Entry 5TOK (X-ray diffraction, 3.80 A resolution); this record covers chains B and C of the 6 polymer chains in the assembly.

== Chain B (and C) ==
Protein: Fusion glycoprotein F0, Fibritin chimera
Organism: Human respiratory syncytial virus
Notes: chain C of this document is another copy of the same molecule, construct and numbering; everything in this record applies to it too
Reference sequence: P03420 (FUS_HRSVA); numbering as in UniProt (aligned over 1-513)
Chain sequence (550 residues; each row starts with the number of its first residue):
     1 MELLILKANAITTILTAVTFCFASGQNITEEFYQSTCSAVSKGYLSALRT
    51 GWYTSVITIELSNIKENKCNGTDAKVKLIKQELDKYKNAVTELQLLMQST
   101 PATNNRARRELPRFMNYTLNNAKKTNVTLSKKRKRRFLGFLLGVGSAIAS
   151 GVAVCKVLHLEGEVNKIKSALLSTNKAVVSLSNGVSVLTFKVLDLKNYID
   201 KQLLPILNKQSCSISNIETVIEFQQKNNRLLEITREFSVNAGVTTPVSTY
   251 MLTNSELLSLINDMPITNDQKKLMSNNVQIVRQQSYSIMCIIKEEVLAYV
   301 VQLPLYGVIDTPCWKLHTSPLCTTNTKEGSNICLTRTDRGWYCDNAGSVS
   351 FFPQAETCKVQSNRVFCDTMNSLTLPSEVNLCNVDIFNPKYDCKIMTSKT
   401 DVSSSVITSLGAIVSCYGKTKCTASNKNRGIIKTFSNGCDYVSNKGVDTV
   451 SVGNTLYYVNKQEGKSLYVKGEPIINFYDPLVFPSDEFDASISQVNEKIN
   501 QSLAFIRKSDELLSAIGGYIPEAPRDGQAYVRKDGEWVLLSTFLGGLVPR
Unresolved in the structure: 1-26, 97-136, 545-550
Cystine bridges: Cys37-Cys439, Cys69-Cys212, Cys155-Cys290, Cys313-Cys343, Cys322-Cys333, Cys358-Cys367, Cys382-Cys393, Cys416-Cys422
Covalently attached groups: N-acetylglucosamine (NAG) linked to Asn500
Construct notes: conflict Ala102 (Pro in P03420); engineered mutation Cys155 (Ser in P03420), Phe190 (Ser in P03420), Leu207 (Val in P03420), Cys290 (Ser in P03420), Val379 (Ile in P03420), Val447 (Met in P03420)
Curated features (UniProtKB/Swiss-Prot):
  - region: Phe137 to Val157 (Fusion peptide)
  - site (Cleavage): Arg109, Glu110, Arg136, Phe137
  - glycosylation (N-linked (GlcNAc...) asparagine): Asn27, Asn70, Asn116, Asn120, Asn126, Asn500
  - natural variant: Glu218 (E218A: In strain: Cold-passage attenuated), Val379 (I379V: In strain: Cold-passage attenuated; this construct carries the variant), Val447 (M447V: In strain: Cold-passage attenuated; this construct carries the variant)
  - mutagenesis: Cys37 (C37S: Impairs translation or folding of the F protein), Cys69 (C69S: Impairs translation or folding of the F protein), Arg108 to Arg109 (Complete loss of cleavage between F2 and p27), Arg108 (R108N: Complete loss of cleavage between F2 and p27), Arg109 (R109N: Complete loss of cleavage between F2 and p27), Lys131 (K131Q: No effect on cleavage between F2 and p27), Cys212 (C212S: No effect on F1 and F2 structure and glycosylation), Cys313 (C313S: Impairs translation or folding of the F protein), Cys322 (C322S: Impairs translation or folding of the F protein), Cys333 (C333S: Impairs translation or folding of the F protein), Cys343 (C343S: Impairs translation or folding of the F protein), Cys358 (C358S: Impairs translation or folding of the F protein), 6 further mutagenesis entries in UniProt

== Chain B / chain C interface ==
Pairs across the interface (87):
  Thr50(B) with Leu456(C)
  Trp52(B) with Tyr458(C)
  Ala74(B) with Glu218(C)
  Lys75(B) with Glu218(C), salt bridge
  Lys85(B) with Gln225(C), hydrogen bond
  Glu92(B) with Asn254(C); Val278(C); Gln279(C)
  Leu95(B) with Ser275(C)
  Leu96(B) with Gln279(C)
  Leu141(B) with Thr400(C)
  Gly143(B) with Ser404(C); Ser405(C)
  Val144(B) with Ser405(C), hydrogen bond (backbone-backbone); Val406(C); Ile407(C), hydrogen bond (backbone-backbone)
  Gly145(B) with Ile407(C); Tyr457(C)
  Ser146(B) with Tyr458(C); Asn460(C), hydrogen bond
  Ala149(B) with Tyr458(C); Val459(C); Asn460(C)
  Ala153(B) with Lys461(C)
  Lys156(B) with Gln462(C)
  Ser182(B) with Lys427(C)
  Asn183(B) with Lys427(C); Asn428(C), hydrogen bond (backbone-side chain)
  Gly184(B) with Asn428(C)
  Val185(B) with Lys427(C)
  Ile217(B) with Ile221(C), hydrophobic
  Gln224(B) with Gln225(C)
  Arg235(B) with Thr249(C); Tyr250(C), hydrogen bond
  Ser238(B) with Gln279(C)
  Val239(B) with Gln283(C)
  Asn345(B) with Asn454(C)
  Ser348(B) with Asn454(C)
  Ser350(B) with Asn454(C)
  Thr369(B) with Asn454(C); Thr455(C), hydrogen bond (backbone-side chain)
  Met370(B) with Leu456(C); Tyr457(C), hydrophobic
  Ser372(B) with Thr455(C), hydrogen bond
  Leu373(B) with Val402(C), hydrophobic
  Thr374(B) with Gly453(C); Asn454(C), hydrogen bond (side chain-backbone); Thr455(C)
  Lys394(B) with Thr400(C)
  Glu487(B) with Asp486(C)
  Asp489(B) with Thr400(C)
  Gln494(B) with Ser485(C); Asp486(C)
  Glu497(B) with Lys399(C)
  Phe505(B) with Phe505(C), hydrophobic
  Lys508(B) with Leu513(C)
  Leu512(B) with Leu512(C); Leu513(C), hydrophobic; Ile516(C), hydrophobic
  Ala515(B) with Ile516(C)
  Gly518(B) with Pro521(C); Glu522(C), hydrogen bond (backbone-backbone)
  Tyr519(B) with Ala515(C), hydrogen bond (side chain-backbone); Ile516(C), hydrogen bond (side chain-backbone); Gly517(C), hydrogen bond (side chain-backbone); Tyr519(C); Ile520(C)
  Ile520(B) with Ile520(C), hydrogen bond (backbone-backbone); Pro521(C); Glu522(C); Trp537(C), hydrophobic
  Val531(B) with Tyr530(C); Val531(C), hydrophobic
  Arg532(B) with Glu522(C), salt bridge; Ala523(C); Ala529(C); Tyr530(C), hydrogen bond (backbone-backbone); Trp537(C)
  Lys533(B) with Asp526(C); Gly527(C), hydrogen bond (side chain-backbone); Gln528(C)
  Asp534(B) with Arg525(C); Asp526(C)
  Gly535(B) with Glu522(C); Arg525(C)
  Leu540(B) with Leu540(C), hydrophobic
  Phe543(B) with Ala529(C), hydrophobic
Other interface residues (no listed pair), chain B (60 interface residues in all): Gly51, Lys77, Gln81, Leu142, Ser150, Asn240, Ala241, Ala346
Other interface residues (no listed pair), chain C (60 interface residues in all): Glu222, Pro246, Val247, Ser248, Ile280, Arg282, Gln361, Ser403, Val452

== Overview ==
The chain B/chain C interface involves 60 residues from each chain; the contacts include 16 hydrogen bonds and
2 salt bridges. Among the polar pairs are Lys75(B)-Glu218(C), Arg532(B)-Glu522(C) and Lys85(B)-Gln225(C).
Covalently linked N-acetylglucosamine: at Asn500(B). UniProt lists 17 mutagenesis sites on chain B.
Chain B and chain C are both Fusion glycoprotein F0, Fibritin chimera (Human respiratory syncytial virus); the
structure, Crystal structure of the RSV F glycoprotein in complex with the neutralizing single-domain antibody
F-VHH-L66, was determined by X-ray diffraction, deposited together with 5TOJ and 5TP3.
